5JZI - chains A and E of the 5 polymer chains in the assembly; structure by X-ray diffraction, 2.50 A resolution.

# Chain A
Molecule: HLA class I histocompatibility antigen, A-2 alpha chain
Source organism: Homo sapiens
UniProt: P01892 (1A02_HUMAN); residues 1-275 here correspond to UniProt positions 25-299 (UniProt number = residue number + 24)
Chain sequence (275 residues; numbered 1 to 275; the number before each row is that of its first residue):
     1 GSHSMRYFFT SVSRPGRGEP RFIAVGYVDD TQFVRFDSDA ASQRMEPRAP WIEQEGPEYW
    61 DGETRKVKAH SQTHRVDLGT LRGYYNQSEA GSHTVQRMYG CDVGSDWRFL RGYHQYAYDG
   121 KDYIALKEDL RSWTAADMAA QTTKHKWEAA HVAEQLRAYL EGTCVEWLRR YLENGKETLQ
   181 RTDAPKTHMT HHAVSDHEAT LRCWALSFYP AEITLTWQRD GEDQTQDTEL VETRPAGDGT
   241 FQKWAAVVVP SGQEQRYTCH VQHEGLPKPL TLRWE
Disordered / not traced: 195, 214, 216, 220-221, 230, 246, 255-256, 261, 268-269, 273-275
Cystine bridges: Cys101-Cys164, Cys203-Cys259
Reported in the primary citation:
  - mutagenesis - V152E, V152W: decreased stability
  - mutagenesis - G62R: decreased binding to HCV1406
  - mutagenesis - V152E, V152W: decreased binding to TCR

# Chain E
Molecule: HCV1406 TCR beta chain
Source organism: Homo sapiens
Chain sequence (245 residues; row label = number of the first residue in the row; numbers below 1 keep their minus sign (Met-3 is residue -3)):
    -3 MDLMEADIYQ TPRYLVIGTG KKITLECSQT MGHDKMYWYQ QDPGMELHLI HYSYGVNSTE
    57 KGDLSSESTV SRIRTEHFPL TLESARPSHT SQYLCASRRG PYEQYFGPGT RLTVTEDLKN
   117 VFPPEVAVFE PSEAEISHTQ KATLVCLATG FYPDHVELSW WVNGKEVHSG VCTDPQPLKE
   177 QPALNDSRYC LSSRLRVSAT FWQNPRNHFR CQVQFYGLSE NDEWTQDRAK PVTQIVSAEA
   237 WGRAD
Disordered / not traced: -3 to 0, 241
Cystine bridges: Cys23-Cys91, Cys142-Cys207

# How chain A and chain E interact
Contacting residue pairs (16):
  Ala69(A) with Tyr50(E)
  Gln72(A) with Tyr50(E); Ser54(E), hydrogen bond; Thr55(E); Glu56(E)
  Arg75(A) with Asn53(E), hydrogen bond (side chain-backbone)
  Val76(A) with Gly51(E); Val52(E); Ser54(E)
  Lys146(A) with Asp30(E), salt bridge
  Ala149(A) with Arg95(E), hydrogen bond (backbone-side chain)
  Ala150(A) with Tyr98(E)
  His151(A) with Arg95(E); Tyr98(E), hydrogen bond
  Gln155(A) with Pro97(E); Tyr98(E)
Other interface residues (no listed pair), chain A (12 interface residues in all): Thr73, Gly79, Glu154
The authors on this interface:
  - specific contacts: Ala69(A)-Tyr50(E), Lys146(A)-Asp30(E) (salt bridge), His151(A)-Tyr98(E), Tyr50(E)-Gln72(A)
  - interface residues, chain A: Ala69(A), Gln72(A), Ala149(A)
  - hot spots on chain A (mutagenesis) - V76E: abolished binding to TCR

# Overview
The interface between chain A and chain E involves 12 residues on one side and 11 on the other; the contacts
include 4 hydrogen bonds and 1 salt bridge. Among the polar pairs are Lys146(A)-Asp30(E), Gln72(A)-Ser54(E)
and Arg75(A)-Asn53(E). The paper describes contacts between Ala69(A) and Tyr50(E), His151(A) and Tyr98(E) and
Tyr50(E) and Gln72(A); a salt bridge between Lys146(A) and Asp30(E). The paper reports that V152E and V152W of
chain A reduce stability; interface residues Ala69(A), Gln72(A) and Ala149(A); 4 substitutions were tested in
all.
Here chain A is HLA class I histocompatibility antigen, A-2 alpha chain and chain E is HCV1406 TCR beta chain,
both from Homo sapiens. Entry 5JZI (Crystal structure of 1406 TCR bound to HLA-A2 with HCV 1406-1415 antigen
peptide) was determined by X-ray diffraction.
